Entry 7YSG (electron microscopy, 3.18 A resolution); this record covers chains H and K of the 16 polymer chains in the assembly.

Chain H (and K):
Molecule: Immunoglobulin heavy constant mu
From: Homo sapiens
Notes: chain K of this document is another copy of the same molecule, construct and numbering; everything in this record applies to it too
Reference sequence: P01871 (IGHM_HUMAN); residues 345-576 here correspond to UniProt positions 222-453 (UniProt number = residue number - 123)
Amino-acid sequence (232 residues; row label = number of the first residue in the row):
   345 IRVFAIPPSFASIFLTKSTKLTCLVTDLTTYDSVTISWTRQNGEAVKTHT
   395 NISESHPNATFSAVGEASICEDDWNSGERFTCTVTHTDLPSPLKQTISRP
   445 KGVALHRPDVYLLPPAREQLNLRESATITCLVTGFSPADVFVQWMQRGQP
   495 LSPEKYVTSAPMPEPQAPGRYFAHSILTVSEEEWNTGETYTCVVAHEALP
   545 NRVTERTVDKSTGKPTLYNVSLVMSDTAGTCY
Disulfide bonds: Cys367-Cys426, Cys474-Cys536
Covalently attached groups: N-acetylglucosamine (NAG) linked to Asn563

Chain H / chain K interface:
Residue-residue contacts - 47 pairs, chain H then chain K:
  Phe358(H) - Asn545(K)
  Cys414(H) - Cys414(K)  hydrogen bond
  Asp416(H) - Cys414(K)
  Arg451(H) - Gly492(K)
  Arg451(H) - Gln493(K)
  Gln487(H) - Asn545(K)  hydrogen bond
  Met489(H) - Pro544(K)  hydrophobic
  Gly492(H) - Arg451(K)
  Gly492(H) - Pro544(K)
  Gln493(H) - Arg451(K)  hydrogen bond
  Val537(H) - Asn545(K)
  Asn545(H) - Phe358(K)
  Asn545(H) - Gln487(K)
  Asn545(H) - Met489(K)
  Val547(H) - Val547(K)  hydrophobic
  Val547(H) - Glu549(K)
  Thr548(H) - Glu549(K)
  Glu549(H) - Val547(K)
  Glu549(H) - Thr548(K)
  Glu549(H) - Glu549(K)
  Ser555(H) - Pro559(K)
  Lys558(H) - Pro559(K)
  Thr560(H) - Thr560(K)
  Leu561(H) - Leu561(K)
  Leu561(H) - Tyr562(K)
  Tyr562(H) - Tyr562(K)  hydrophobic
  Asn563(H) - Tyr562(K)  hydrogen bond (backbone-backbone)
  Asn563(H) - Asn563(K)
  Val564(H) - Val564(K)
  Ser565(H) - Val564(K)  hydrogen bond (backbone-backbone)
  Ser565(H) - Ser565(K)
  Ser565(H) - Leu566(K)
  Leu566(H) - Leu566(K)
  Leu566(H) - Met568(K)  hydrophobic
  Val567(H) - Leu566(K)
  Val567(H) - Val567(K)
  Val567(H) - Met568(K)  hydrogen bond (backbone-backbone)
  Met568(H) - Met568(K)  hydrophobic
  Asp570(H) - Thr571(K)
  Asp570(H) - Ala572(K)
  Thr574(H) - Gly573(K)
  Cys575(H) - Gly573(K)
  Cys575(H) - Cys575(K)  disulfide
  Tyr576(H) - Ser565(K)
  Tyr576(H) - Val567(K)
  Tyr576(H) - Gly573(K)  hydrogen bond (backbone-backbone)
  Tyr576(H) - Thr574(K)
Other interface residues (no listed pair), chain H (35 interface residues in all): Lys361, Glu415, Arg491, Pro494, Pro544, Ser569, Gly573
Other interface residues (no listed pair), chain K (29 interface residues in all): Arg546, Ser569
Inter-chain disulfides: Cys575(H)-Cys575(K)

In short:
Chain H and chain K form an interface of 35 and 29 residues respectively, with 1 disulfide bond and 7 hydrogen
bonds. Polar contacts include Cys414(H)-Cys414(K), Gln487(H)-Asn545(K) and Gln493(H)-Arg451(K). Covalently
linked N-acetylglucosamine: at Asn563(H).
Both chains are Immunoglobulin heavy constant mu (Homo sapiens). Entry 7YSG (Cryo-EM structure of human FcmR
bound to sIgM) was determined by electron microscopy (same publication as 7YTC, 7YTD and 7YTE).
